7UN8 - chains A and F of the 6 polymer chains in the assembly; structure by electron microscopy, 3.30 A resolution.

== Chain A (and F) ==
Name: CD-NTase-associated protein 12
Source organism: Sphingobacterium faecium
Notes: EC 3.2.2.5; chain F of this document is another copy of the same molecule, construct and numbering; everything in this record applies to it too
UniProt: A0A2T5Y4G4 (CAP12_SPHFK); residue numbers follow UniProt; this construct covers 2-323
Chain sequence (331 residues; numbered -7 to 323; the number before each row is that of its first residue; numbers below 1 keep their minus sign (Met-7 is residue -7)):
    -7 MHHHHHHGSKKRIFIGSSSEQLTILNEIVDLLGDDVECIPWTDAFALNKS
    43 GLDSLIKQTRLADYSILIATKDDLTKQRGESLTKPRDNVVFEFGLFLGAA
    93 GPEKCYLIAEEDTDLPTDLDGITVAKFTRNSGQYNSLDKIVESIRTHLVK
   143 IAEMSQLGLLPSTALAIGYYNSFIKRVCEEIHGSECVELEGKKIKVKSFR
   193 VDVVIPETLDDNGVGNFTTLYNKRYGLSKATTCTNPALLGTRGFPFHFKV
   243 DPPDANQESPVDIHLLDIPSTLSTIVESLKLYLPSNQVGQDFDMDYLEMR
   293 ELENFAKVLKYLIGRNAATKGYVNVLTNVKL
Unresolved in the structure: -7 to 1, 70-72, 119-129, 242-251, 323
Sequence notes: initiating methionine (-7); expression tag (-6 to 1)
Ligand contacts: c-di-GMP (C2E; 9,9'-[(2R,3R,3aS,5S,7aR,9R,10R,10aS,12S,14aR)-3,5,10,12-tetrahydroxy-5,12-dioxidooctahydro-2H,7H-difuro[3,2-d:3',2'-j][1,3,7,9,2,8]tetraoxadiphosphacyclododecine-2,9-diyl]bis(2-amino-1,9-dihydro-6H-purin-6-one)): Gly160, Tyr161, Ser164, Phe165, Arg234, Gly235, Phe236, Pro237, Phe238, Asp259, Pro261, Ser262, Thr263, Thr266
UniProt features mapped onto this chain:
  - active site: Glu84
  - binding site (3',3'-c-di-GMP): Ser164, Phe165, Arg234, Pro237, Asp259, Ser262, Thr263
  - mutagenesis: Ala36 to Lys41 (Loss of NAD(+) cleavage, binds c-di-GMP, still forms filaments), Arg52 (R52E: 1000-fold decrease of NAD(+) cleavage, binds c-di-GMP, does not form filaments), Glu84 (E84A: No NAD(+) cleavage, still forms filaments in the presence of c-di-GMP and weakly with 3'3'-cGAMP), Glu95 (E95Q: 10-fold decrease of NAD(+) cleavage, binds c-di-GMP, still forms filaments, inhibits growth in E.coli), Asp110 (D110A: No NAD(+) cleavage activity, binds c-di-GMP), Lys142 (K142D: 100-fold decrease of NAD(+) cleavage, binds c-di-GMP, forms some filaments), Asn163 (N163A: Requires 10X more c-di-GMP for activation), Phe165 (F165A: Poorly activated by c-di-GMP), Lys167 (K167A: About wild-type activation by c-di-GMP), Arg168 (R168A: Requires 100X more c-di-GMP for activation), Glu171 (E171R: 10-fold decrease of NAD(+) cleavage, binds c-di-GMP, does not form filaments), Leu201 to Asp203 (Binds c-di-GMP, no longer forms filaments, no NAD(+) cleavage), 14 further mutagenesis entries in UniProt
Reported in the primary citation:
  - conformationally variable residues: Arg234
  - self-association interface (contacts with another copy of this molecule); pairs are residue here / residue on that copy: Asn40-Thr115 (backbone contact), Glu95-Asn278, Glu290-Arg307, Phe83, Phe85, Leu87, Leu89, Ala101, Asp110, Asn208, Ala309
  - catalytic residues: Glu84 (by similarity / conservation)
  - catalytic residues: Asp110
  - mutagenesis - A36DEL/F37DEL/N40DEL/K41DEL, D110A, V280D, E290K, R307E: abolished catalytic activity on c-di-GMP
  - mutagenesis - R52E, K142D, N208D, N278E, Q279E, D285K, A309R: decreased catalytic activity on c-di-GMP
  - mutagenesis - D110A: unchanged binding to c-di-GMP
  - binding site for c-di-GMP: Arg234

== Chain A / chain F interface ==
Contacting residue pairs (9):
  Ser42(A) - Ser42(F)
  Leu273(A) - Ser277(F)
  Leu273(A) - Asn278(F)
  Leu273(A) - Val280(F)  hydrophobic
  Pro276(A) - Pro276(F)  hydrophobic
  Ser277(A) - Leu273(F)
  Ser277(A) - Pro276(F)
  Asn278(A) - Leu273(F)
  Val280(A) - Leu273(F)  hydrophobic
Other interface residues (no listed pair), chain A (8 interface residues in all): Asp45, Gln279
Other interface residues (no listed pair), chain F (7 interface residues in all): Gln279

== Overview ==
8 residues of chain A face 7 of chain F across their interface. Chain A binds c-di-GMP. The paper reports
catalytic residues Glu84(A) and Asp110(A); R52E, K142D and N208D of chain A, among others, reduce catalytic
activity on c-di-GMP; 12 substitutions were tested in all.
Both chains are CD-NTase-associated protein 12 (Sphingobacterium faecium). Entry 7UN8 (SfSTING with c-di-GMP
single fiber) was determined by electron microscopy together with 7UN9 and 7UNA from the same study.
